Entry 8RYI (X-ray diffraction, 2.06 A resolution); this record covers chains A and E of the 6 polymer chains in the assembly.

== Chain A ==
Molecule: Arginase family protein
Organism: Aminobacter niigataensis
UniProt: A0A9E9PPA5 (A0A9E9PPA5_9HYPH); residues 1-348 here = UniProt positions 1-348
Chain sequence (348 residues; numbered 1 to 348; the number before each row is that of its first residue):
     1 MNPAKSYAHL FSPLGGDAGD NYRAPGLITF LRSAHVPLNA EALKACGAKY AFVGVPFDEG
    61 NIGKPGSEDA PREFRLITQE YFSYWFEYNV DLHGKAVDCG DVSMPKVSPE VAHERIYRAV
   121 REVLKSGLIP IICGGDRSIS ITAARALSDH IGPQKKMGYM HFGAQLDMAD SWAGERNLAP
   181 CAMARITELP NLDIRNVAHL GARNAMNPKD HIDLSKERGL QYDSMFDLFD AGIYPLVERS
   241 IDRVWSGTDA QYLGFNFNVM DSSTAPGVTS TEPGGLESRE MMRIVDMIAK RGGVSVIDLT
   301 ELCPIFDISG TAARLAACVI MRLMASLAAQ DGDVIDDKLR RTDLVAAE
Unresolved in the structure: 1-5, 16-26, 343-348

== Chain E ==
Molecule: Agmatinase family protein
Organism: Aminobacter niigataensis
UniProt: A0A9E9PQ69 (A0A9E9PQ69_9HYPH); residue numbers follow UniProt; this construct covers 1-357
Chain sequence (376 residues; numbered -18 to 357; the number before each row is that of its first residue; numbers below 1 keep their minus sign (Met-18 is residue -18)):
   -18 MAWSHPQFEK VENLYFQGAM LDRKTETAKW QFTPHQHRGP AEQFGENDHI YSPKLHNGSF
    42 KSRGLATFMG APYCPPDRHK IREMGAKICF LAVPWDQGQI VRAGASQGAA GLRDATTQYF
   102 PYMFEYDVDL LSFFRVVDCG DVPTVPGNNI KSQEYTADYV TECLEGGAKV ILFGGDHSLP
   162 IPGAKALSRF TGSGKMGYLH VDCHLDAGPD WAGNLITNCS GAPRALDLPN CNARNMAHMG
   222 SRNSLNPKDW WDFYVDNEIR VVTMPEMIER GLEVCANEIF ERVKKDTDSL YFTWDTDSID
   282 ISCMPANSAP ECYGLKGREV IQLARIAGRH GCDILDIVEL CPDFDPSQIS VKMTVNMIYH
   342 YLGSRAQTLR QQGKQP
Unresolved in the structure: -18 to -4
Differences from the reference sequence: initiating methionine (-18); expression tag (-17 to 0); conflict Asp324 (Tyr in A0A9E9PQ69)
Metal / ion sites: Ca2+: Ala0, Asp3 (shared with 2 residues of chain B); Ni2+ site 1: His158, Asp183, Asp187, Asp276 (together with urea); Ni2+ site 2: Asp183, His185, Asp276, Asp278 (together with urea)
Residues lining bound ligands:
  - dicarbonimidic diamide (C5J): Trp11, Gln12, Phe13, Pro15, Glu27, His30
  - urea (URE): Val82, His158, Asp183, His185, Asp187, Asn199, Asp276, Asp278, Glu320

== Interface between chain A and chain E ==
Residue-residue contacts (29; chain A residue first):
  Asp58(A) - Gln78(E)
  Asp58(A) - Ala84(E)
  Glu59(A) - Gln78(E)
  Glu59(A) - Gly128(E)
  Asn61(A) - Gln78(E)  hydrogen bond (backbone-side chain)
  Ile62(A) - Pro127(E)  hydrophobic
  Lys64(A) - Gln88(E)  hydrogen bond
  Pro65(A) - Ala84(E)  hydrophobic
  Pro65(A) - Gly85(E)
  Pro65(A) - Gln88(E)
  Glu68(A) - Arg83(E)
  Asp69(A) - Arg83(E)  salt bridge
  Lys106(A) - Gln80(E)
  Lys106(A) - Ile81(E)
  Lys106(A) - Val82(E)  hydrogen bond (side chain-backbone)
  Val107(A) - Gln78(E)
  Val107(A) - Gly79(E)
  Val107(A) - Gln80(E)
  Val107(A) - Asn130(E)
  Val107(A) - Asn195(E)  hydrogen bond (backbone-side chain)
  Val107(A) - Thr198(E)
  Pro109(A) - Gly128(E)
  Ala173(A) - Val126(E)
  Glu175(A) - Val126(E)
  Glu175(A) - Pro127(E)
  Glu175(A) - Asn129(E)  hydrogen bond
  Leu178(A) - Pro127(E)
  Ile305(A) - Asp324(E)
  Ile305(A) - Phe325(E)  hydrophobic
Also at the interface, not in a pair above, chain A (16 interface residues in all): Pro105
Also at the interface, not in a pair above, chain E (21 interface residues in all): Asp77, Ser87, Ala193

== Overview ==
16 residues of chain A and 21 residues of chain E are in contact; the contacts include 5 hydrogen bonds and 1
salt bridge. Polar pairs include Asp69(A)-Arg83(E), Asn61(A)-Gln78(E) and Lys64(A)-Gln88(E). Bound to chain E:
dicarbonimidic diamide and urea.
Here chain A is Arginase family protein and chain E is Agmatinase family protein, both from Aminobacter
niigataensis. Entry 8RYI (Metformin hydrolase from Aminobacter niigataensis MD1 with urea in the active site)
was determined by X-ray diffraction.
